Entry 7XFM (electron microscopy, 3.10 A resolution); this record covers chains J and K of the 11 polymer chains in the assembly.

Chain J:
Molecule: 152-nt DNA strand
Source organism: Xenopus laevis
Sequence (152 nucleotides; each row starts with the number of its first residue; numbers below 1 keep their minus sign (DC-74 is residue -74)):
   -74 CCTGGAGAAT CCCGGTGCCG AGGCCGCTCA ATTGGTCGTA GACAGCTCTA GCACCGCTTA
   -14 AACGCACGTA CGCGCTGTCC CCCGCGTTTT AACCGCCAAG GGGATTACTC CCTAGTCTCC
    46 AGGCACGCGT CAGATATATA CATCCTGTGC AT
Unresolved in the structure: -74 to -73, 61-77

Chain K:
Protein: DNA-3-methyladenine glycosylase
Source organism: Homo sapiens
Notes: EC 3.2.2.21
Reference sequence: P29372 (3MG_HUMAN); residue numbers follow UniProt; this construct covers 1-298
Amino-acid sequence (298 residues; row label = number of the first residue in the row):
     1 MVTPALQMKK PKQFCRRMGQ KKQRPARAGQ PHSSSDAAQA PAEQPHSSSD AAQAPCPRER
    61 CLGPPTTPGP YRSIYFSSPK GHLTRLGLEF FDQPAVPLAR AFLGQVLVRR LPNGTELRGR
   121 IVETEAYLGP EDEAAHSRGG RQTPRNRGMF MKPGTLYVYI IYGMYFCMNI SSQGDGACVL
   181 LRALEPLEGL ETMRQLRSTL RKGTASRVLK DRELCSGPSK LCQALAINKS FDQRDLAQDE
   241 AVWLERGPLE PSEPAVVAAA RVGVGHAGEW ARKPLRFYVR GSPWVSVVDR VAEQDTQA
Unresolved in the structure: 1-81, 200-207, 249-254, 296-298
Swiss-Prot annotation at these positions:
  - modified residue (Phosphoserine): Ser78, Ser252
From the paper describing this entry:
  - binding site for the 152-nt DNA strand: Tyr162

How chain J and chain K interact:
Residue-residue contacts (10; chain J residue first):
  DG52(J) with Ile161(K), hydrogen bond to the base; Tyr162(K), hydrogen bond to the base
  DC53(J) with Tyr162(K), base contact; Gly163(K), hydrogen bond to the base; Met164(K), phosphate contact
  DG54(J) with Ile160(K), sugar contact; Tyr162(K), base contact
  DC56(J) with Thr143(K), phosphate contact; Arg145(K), salt bridge to the phosphate
  DA57(J) with Arg141(K), salt bridge to the phosphate
Other interface residues (no listed pair), chain J (6 interface residues in all): DT55
Other interface residues (no listed pair), chain K (9 interface residues in all): Pro144

In short:
Chain J and chain K form an interface of 6 and 9 residues respectively, with 3 hydrogen bonds and 2 salt
bridges. Polar contacts include DG52(J)-Ile161(K), DG52(J)-Tyr162(K) and DC53(J)-Gly163(K). The paper reports
a binding site for the 152-nt DNA strand at Tyr162(K).
Chain J is a 152-nt DNA strand (Xenopus laevis) and chain K is DNA-3-methyladenine glycosylase (Homo sapiens);
the structure, Structure of nucleosome-AAG complex (A-53I, post-catalytic state), was determined by electron
microscopy (same publication as 7XFC, 7XFH, 7XFI, 7XFJ, 7XFL and 7XFN).
